PDB entry 3F3W | X-ray diffraction, 2.60 A resolution | chain A

[Chain A]
Protein: Proto-oncogene tyrosine-protein kinase Src
Source organism: Gallus gallus
Notes: EC 2.7.10.2; fragment: Kinase domain
UniProtKB: P00523 (SRC_CHICK); residue numbers follow UniProt; this construct covers 251-533
Sequence (286 residues; each row starts with the number of its first residue):
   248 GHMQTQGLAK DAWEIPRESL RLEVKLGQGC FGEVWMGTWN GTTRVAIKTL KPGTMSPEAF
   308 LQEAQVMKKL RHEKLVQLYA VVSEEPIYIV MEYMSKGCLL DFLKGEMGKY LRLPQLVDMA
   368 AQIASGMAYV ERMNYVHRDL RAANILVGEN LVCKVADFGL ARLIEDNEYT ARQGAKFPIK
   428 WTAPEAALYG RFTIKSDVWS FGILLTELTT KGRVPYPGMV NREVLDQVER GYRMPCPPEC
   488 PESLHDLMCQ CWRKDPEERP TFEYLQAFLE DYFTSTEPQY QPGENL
Disordered / not traced: 248-256, 408-423
Construct notes: expression tag (248-250); engineered mutation Met-338 (Thr in P00523), Cys-345 (Ser in P00523)
Residues lining bound ligands: 1BU (1-{4-[(6-aminoquinazolin-4-yl)amino]phenyl}-3-[3-tert-butyl-1-(3-methylphenyl)-1H-pyrazol-5-yl]urea): Leu-273, Val-281, Ala-293, Lys-295, Glu-310, Val-313, Met-314, Leu-317, Leu-322, Val-323, Met-338, Glu-339, Tyr-340, Met-341, Gly-344, Tyr-382, His-384, Leu-393, Val-402, Ala-403, Asp-404, Phe-405, Gly-406
Swiss-Prot annotation at these positions:
  - active site: Asp-386 (Proton acceptor)
  - binding site (ATP): Leu-273 to Val-281, Lys-295
  - modified residue: Tyr-416 (Phosphotyrosine), Tyr-436 (Phosphotyrosine), Cys-498 (S-nitrosocysteine), Tyr-527 (Phosphotyrosine)
  - mutagenesis: Cys-498 (C498A: Significant reduction in S-nitrosylation), Tyr-527 (Y527F: Constitutively active)

[In short]
Ligands of chain A: compound 1BU. UniProt lists active-site residue Asp-386, 10 ATP-binding residues and 2
mutagenesis sites.
Chain A is Proto-oncogene tyrosine-protein kinase Src (Gallus gallus); the structure, Drug resistant cSrc
kinase domain in complex with inhibitor RL45 (Type II), was determined by X-ray diffraction together with 3F3V
and 3G5D from the same study.
